PDB entry 8JIZ | electron microscopy, 3.80 A resolution | chains E and F of the 8 polymer chains in the assembly

# Chain E
Molecule: Fab5F6 Heavy Chain
Organism: Homo sapiens
Chain sequence (259 residues; row label = number of the first residue in the row; numbers below 1 keep their minus sign (Met-18 is residue -18)):
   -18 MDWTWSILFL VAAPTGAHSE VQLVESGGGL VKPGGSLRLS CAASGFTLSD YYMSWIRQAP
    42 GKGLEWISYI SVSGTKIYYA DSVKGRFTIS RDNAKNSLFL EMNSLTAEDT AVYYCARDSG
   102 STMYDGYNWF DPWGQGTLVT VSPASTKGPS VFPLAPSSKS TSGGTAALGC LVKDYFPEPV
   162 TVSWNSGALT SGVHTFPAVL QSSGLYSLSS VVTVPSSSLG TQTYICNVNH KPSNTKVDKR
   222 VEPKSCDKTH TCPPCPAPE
Disordered / not traced: -18 to 0, 229-240
Cystine bridges: Cys22-Cys96, Cys151-Cys207

# Chain F
Molecule: Fab5F6 Light Chain
Organism: Homo sapiens
Chain sequence (236 residues; each row starts with the number of its first residue; numbers below 1 keep their minus sign (Met-21 is residue -21)):
   -21 MDMRVPAQLL GLLLLWLRGA RCDIQMTQSP STLSASVGDR VTITCRASQS ISRWLAWYQQ
    39 KPGKAPKLLI SLASDLQTGV PSRFSGSGSG TEFTLTISSL QPDDFATYYC QQFDSYPLTF
    99 GPGTTVDIRR TVAAPSVFIF PPSDEQLKSG TASVVCLLNN FYPREAKVQW KVDNALQSGN
   159 SQESVTEQDS KDSTYSLSST LTLSKADYEK HKVYACEVTH QGLSSPVTKS FNRGEC
Disordered / not traced: -21 to 0
Cystine bridges: Cys23-Cys88, Cys134-Cys194

# Interface between chain E and chain F
Pairs across the interface (33):
  Ile37(E) with Phe98(F), hydrophobic
  Gln39(E) with Gln38(F), hydrogen bond
  Leu45(E) with Gln38(F); Pro44(F), hydrophobic; Tyr87(F), hydrophobic; Phe98(F)
  Trp47(E) with Pro95(F), hydrophobic; Leu96(F)
  Gly107(E) with Phe91(F)
  Tyr108(E) with Trp32(F); Phe91(F), hydrophobic
  Trp110(E) with Tyr36(F); Leu46(F)
  Phe111(E) with Tyr36(F); Leu96(F), hydrophobic
  Asp112(E) with Leu46(F)
  Trp114(E) with Ala43(F), hydrophobic; Pro44(F)
  Gly115(E) with Ala43(F)
  Pro134(E) with Glu123(F)
  Ala136(E) with Phe118(F)
  Pro137(E) with Phe118(F), hydrophobic
  Ser138(E) with Ile117(F); Phe118(F)
  Lys140(E) with Ser208(F), hydrogen bond (side chain-backbone); Phe209(F)
  Thr142(E) with Phe116(F)
  Ser143(E) with Phe116(F)
  Phe177(E) with Ser162(F); Thr164(F); Ser176(F)
  Val180(E) with Gln160(F)
  Lys225(E) with Asp122(F), salt bridge
Other interface residues (no listed pair), chain E (28 interface residues in all): Tyr50, Asp62, Tyr95, Asn109, Ala148, Pro178, Leu181
Other interface residues (no listed pair), chain F (34 interface residues in all): Ser49, Leu50, Gln55, Tyr94, Ser114, Pro119, Pro120, Ser121, Leu135, Val163, Ser174, Leu175

# In short
28 residues of chain E face 34 of chain F across their interface; the contacts include 2 hydrogen bonds and 1
salt bridge. Among the polar pairs are Lys225(E)-Asp122(F), Gln39(E)-Gln38(F) and Lys140(E)-Ser208(F).
Here chain E is Fab5F6 Heavy Chain and chain F is Fab5F6 Light Chain, both from Homo sapiens. Entry 8JIZ
(Cryo-EM structure of GluN1-2A NMDAR in complex with human Fab5F6 in two fab bind conformation) was determined
by electron microscopy together with 8JJ0, 8JJ1 and 8JJ2 from the same study.
